4CR4 - chains F and G of the 33 polymer chains in the assembly; structure by electron microscopy, 8.80 A resolution (very low resolution: no residue pairs are listed; an interface is given only as per-side residue counts).

== Chain F ==
Name: Proteasome component PRE5
Source organism: Saccharomyces cerevisiae
Notes: EC 3.4.25.1
Reference sequence: P40302 (PSA6_YEAST); residue numbers follow UniProt; this construct covers 1-234
Chain sequence (234 residues; numbered 1 to 234; the number before each row is that of its first residue):
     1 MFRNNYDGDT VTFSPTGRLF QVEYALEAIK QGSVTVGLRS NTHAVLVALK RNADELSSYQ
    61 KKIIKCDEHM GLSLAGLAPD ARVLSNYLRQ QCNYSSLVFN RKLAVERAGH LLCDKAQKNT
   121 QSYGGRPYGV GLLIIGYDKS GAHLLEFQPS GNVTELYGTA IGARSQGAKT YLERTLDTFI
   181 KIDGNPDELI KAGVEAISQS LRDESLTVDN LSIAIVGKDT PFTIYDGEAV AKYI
Disordered / not traced: 1
UniProt features mapped onto this chain:
  - modified residue: Ser14 (Phosphoserine)
  - cross-link: Lys191 (Glycyl lysine isopeptide (Lys-Gly) (interchain with G-Cter in ubiquitin))

== Chain G ==
Name: Proteasome component C1
Source organism: Saccharomyces cerevisiae
Notes: EC 3.4.25.1
Reference sequence: P21242 (PSA7_YEAST); residues 0-287 here correspond to UniProt positions 1-288 (UniProt number = residue number + 1)
Chain sequence (288 residues; each row starts with the number of its first residue; numbering starts at 0):
     0 MTSIGTGYDL SNSVFSPDGR NFQVEYAVKA VENGTTSIGI KCNDGVVFAV EKLITSKLLV
    60 PQKNVKIQVV DRHIGCVYSG LIPDGRHLVN RGREEAASFK KLYKTPIPIP AFADRLGQYV
   120 QAHTLYNSVR PFGVSTIFGG VDKNGAHLYM LEPSGSYWGY KGAATGKGRQ SAKAELEKLV
   180 DHHPEGLSAR EAVKQAAKII YLAHEDNKEK DFELEISWCS LSETNGLHKF VKGDLLQEAI
   240 DFAQKEINGD DDEDEDDSDN VMSSDDENAP VATNANATTD QEGDIHLE
Disordered / not traced: 0-3, 249-287
UniProt features mapped onto this chain:
  - modified residue: Thr1 (N-acetylthreonine)

== How chain F and chain G interact ==
At this resolution (9 A) residue pairs are not listed: 36 residues of chain F and 31 of chain G lie at the interface.

== Overview ==
Chain F and chain G form an interface of 36 and 31 residues respectively.
Chain F is Proteasome component PRE5 and chain G is Proteasome component C1, both from Saccharomyces
cerevisiae; the structure, Deep classification of a large cryo-EM dataset defines the conformational landscape
of the 26S proteasome, was determined by electron microscopy (same publication as 4CR2 and 4CR3).
